Entry 8VUR (electron microscopy, 3.84 A resolution); this record covers chains C and D of the 6 polymer chains in the assembly.

== Chain C ==
Molecule: Glutamate receptor ionotropic, NMDA 1
From: Homo sapiens
Reference sequence: Q05586 (NMDZ1_HUMAN); the construct lacks a stretch of the UniProt sequence, so the offset changes along the chain: 27-582 = UniProt 27-582; 583-779 = UniProt 602-798; 780-813 = UniProt 808-841
Amino-acid sequence (815 residues; numbered 27 to 813 plus 28 insertion-coded residues; the number before each row is that of its first residue; a row labelled like 582A-582S holds insertion residues (582A, then the next letters in order)):
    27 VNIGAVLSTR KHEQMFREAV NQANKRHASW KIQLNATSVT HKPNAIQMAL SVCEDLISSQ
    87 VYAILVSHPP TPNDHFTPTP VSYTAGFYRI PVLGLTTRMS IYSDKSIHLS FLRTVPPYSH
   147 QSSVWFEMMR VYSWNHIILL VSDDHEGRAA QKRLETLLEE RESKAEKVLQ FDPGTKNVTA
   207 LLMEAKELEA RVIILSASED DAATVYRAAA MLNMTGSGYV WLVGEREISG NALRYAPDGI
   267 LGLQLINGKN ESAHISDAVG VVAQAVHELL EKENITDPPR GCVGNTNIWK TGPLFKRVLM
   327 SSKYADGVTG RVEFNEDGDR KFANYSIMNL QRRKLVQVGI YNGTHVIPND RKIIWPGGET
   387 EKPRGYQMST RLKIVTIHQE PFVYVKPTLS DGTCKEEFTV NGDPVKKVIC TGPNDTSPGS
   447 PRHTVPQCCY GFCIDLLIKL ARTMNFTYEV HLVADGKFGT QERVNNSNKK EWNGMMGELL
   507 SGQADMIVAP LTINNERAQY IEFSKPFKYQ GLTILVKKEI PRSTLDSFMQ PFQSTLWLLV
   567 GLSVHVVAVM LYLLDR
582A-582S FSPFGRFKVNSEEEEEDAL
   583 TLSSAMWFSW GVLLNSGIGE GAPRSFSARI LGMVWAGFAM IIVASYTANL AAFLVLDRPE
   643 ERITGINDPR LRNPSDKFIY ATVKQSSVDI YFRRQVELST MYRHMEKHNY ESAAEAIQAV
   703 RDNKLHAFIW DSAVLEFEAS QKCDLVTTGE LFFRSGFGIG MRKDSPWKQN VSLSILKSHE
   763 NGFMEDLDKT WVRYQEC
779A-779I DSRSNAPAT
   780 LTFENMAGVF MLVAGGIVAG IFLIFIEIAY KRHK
Disordered / not traced: 582A-582S, 779A-779I
Disulfide bonds: Cys-79/Cys-308, Cys-420/Cys-454, Cys-436/Cys-455, Cys-725/Cys-779
Construct notes: conflict Ala-54 (Gly in Q05586), Arg-358 (Asn in Q05586)
UniProt features mapped onto this chain:
  - region: Leu-584 to Pro-605 (Pore-forming)
  - binding site (glycine): Pro-516, Thr-518, Arg-523, Ser-669, Asp-713
  - glycosylation (N-linked (GlcNAc...) asparagine): Asn-61, Asn-203, Asn-239, Asn-276, Asn-300, Asn-350, Asn-368, Asn-440, Asn-471, Asn-491, Asn-655, Asn-752

== Chain D ==
Molecule: Glutamate receptor ionotropic, NMDA 2A
From: Homo sapiens
Reference sequence: Q12879 (NMDE1_HUMAN); the construct lacks a stretch of the UniProt sequence, so the offset changes along the chain: 34-578 = UniProt 34-578; 579-784 = UniProt 599-804; 785-814 = UniProt 812-841
Amino-acid sequence (808 residues; each row starts with the number of its first residue; a row labelled like 578A-578T holds insertion residues (578A, then the next letters in order)):
    34 LNIAVMLGHS HDVTERELRT LWGPEQAAGL PLDVNVVALL MNRTDPKSLI THVCDLMSGA
    94 RIHGLVFGDD TDQEAVAQML DFISSHTFVP ILGIHGGASM IMADKDPTST FFQFGASIQQ
   154 QATVMLKIMQ DYDWHVFSLV TTIFPGYREF ISFVKTTVDN SFVGWDMQNV ITLDTSFEDA
   214 KTQVQLKKIH SSVILLYCSK DEAVLILSEA RSLGLTGYDF FWIVPSLVSG NTELIPKEFP
   274 SGLISVSYDD WDYSLEARVR DGIGILTTAA SSMLEKFSYI PEAKASCYGQ MERPEVPMHT
   334 LHPFMVNVTW DGKDLSFTEE GYQVHPRLVV IVLNKDREWE KVGKWENHTL SLRHAVWPRY
   394 KSFSDCEPDD NHLSIVTLEE APFVIVEDID PLTETCVRNT VPCRKFVKIN NSTNEGMNVK
   454 KCCKGFCIDI LKKLSRTVKF TYDLYLVTNG KHGKKVNNVW NGMIGEVVYQ RAVMAVGSLT
   514 INEERSEVVD FSVPFVETGI SVMVSRSNGT VSPSAFLEPF SASVWVMMFV MLLIVSAIAV
   574 FVFEY
578A-578T FSPVGYNRCLADGREPGGPS
   579 FTIGKAIWLL WGLVFNNSVP VQNPKGTTSK IMVSVWAFFA VIFLASYTAN LAAFMIQEEF
   639 VDQVTGLSDK KFQRPHDYSP PFRFGTVPNG STERNIRNNY PYMHQYMTKF NQKGVEDALV
   699 SLKTGKLDAF IYDAAVLNYK AGRDEGCKLV TIGSGYIFAT TGYGIALQKG SPWKRQIDLA
   759 LLQFVGDGEM EELETLWLTG ICHNEK
784A-784G NEVMSSQ
   785 LDIDNMAGVF YMLAAAMALS LITFIWEHLF
Disordered / not traced: 34, 578A-578T, 784A-784G
Disulfide bonds: Cys-87/Cys-320, Cys-429/Cys-455, Cys-436/Cys-456, Cys-725/Cys-780
Construct notes: conflict Cys-578I (Asn587 in Q12879), Asp-578L (Lys590 in Q12879), Arg-578N (Lys592 in Q12879), Glu-578O (Ala593 in Q12879), Gly-578Q (His595 in Q12879)
UniProt features mapped onto this chain:
  - region: Phe-579 to Gln-600 (Pore-forming)
  - binding site (Zn(2+)): His-44, His-128, Glu-266, Asp-282
  - binding site (L-glutamate): Ser-511, Thr-513, Arg-518, Ser-669, Thr-670, Asp-711
  - site: Asn-594 (Functional determinant of NMDA receptors)
  - glycosylation (N-linked (GlcNAc...) asparagine): Asn-75, Asn-340, Asn-380, Asn-443, Asn-444, Asn-541, Asn-667

== Interface between chain C and chain D ==
Residue-residue contacts (48):
  Ala-71(C) / Phe-115(D)  hydrophobic
  Ala-71(C) / His-119(D)
  Ile-72(C) / Ile-83(D)  hydrophobic
  Ile-72(C) / Cys-320(D)
  Gln-73(C) / Tyr-321(D)
  Gln-73(C) / Gly-322(D)
  Ala-75(C) / Phe-115(D)  hydrophobic
  Cys-79(C) / Pro-79(D)  hydrophobic
  Tyr-109(C) / Gln-111(D)
  Tyr-109(C) / Met-112(D)  hydrophobic
  Tyr-109(C) / Phe-115(D)  hydrophobic
  Gly-112(C) / Ala-108(D)
  Phe-113(C) / Thr-77(D)
  Phe-113(C) / Pro-79(D)
  Phe-113(C) / Ala-108(D)  hydrophobic
  Tyr-114(C) / Pro-79(D)
  Ser-132(C) / Gln-111(D)
  Ser-132(C) / Pro-178(D)
  Ile-133(C) / Gln-111(D)
  Ile-133(C) / Asp-137(D)
  Leu-135(C) / Gln-111(D)
  Cys-308(C) / Asp-78(D)
  Cys-308(C) / Pro-79(D)
  Val-309(C) / Asp-78(D)
  Thr-312(C) / Arg-76(D)
  Thr-312(C) / Thr-77(D)
  Lys-495(C) / Asn-193(D)
  Lys-496(C) / Asn-193(D)
  Phe-558(C) / Leu-785(D)  hydrophobic
  Gln-559(C) / Leu-785(D)
  Leu-562(C) / Leu-785(D)  hydrophobic
  Leu-562(C) / Met-790(D)  hydrophobic
  Asn-597(C) / Asn-594(D)  hydrogen bond
  Ser-609(C) / Ser-804(D)
  Ser-609(C) / Thr-807(D)
  Gly-619(C) / Phe-593(D)
  Phe-620(C) / Val-793(D)
  Phe-620(C) / Met-796(D)  hydrophobic
  Phe-620(C) / Leu-797(D)
  Met-622(C) / Phe-593(D)
  Ala-626(C) / Leu-622(D)  hydrophobic
  Ala-626(C) / Thr-626(D)
  Ala-630(C) / Thr-626(D)
  Ala-630(C) / Leu-629(D)  hydrophobic
  Ala-630(C) / Ala-630(D)
  Asn-631(C) / Leu-785(D)  hydrogen bond (side chain-backbone)
  Ala-634(C) / Met-633(D)  hydrophobic
  Val-678(C) / Arg-431(D)
Other interface residues (no listed pair), chain C (40 interface residues in all): Pro-106, Thr-110, Asp-130, Lys-131, His-171, Asn-311, Asn-494, Leu-613, Met-615, Ile-624
Other interface residues (no listed pair), chain D (37 interface residues in all): Lys-80, Gln-106, Met-135, Asp-192, Phe-195, Ser-596

== In short ==
40 residues of chain C face 37 of chain D across their interface, with 2 hydrogen bonds. Polar pairs include
Asn-597(C)/Asn-594(D) and Asn-631(C)/Leu-785(D). From UniProt: 5 glycine-binding residues on chain C; 4
Zn2+-binding residues and 6 L-glutamate-binding residues on chain D.
Chain C is Glutamate receptor ionotropic, NMDA 1 and chain D is Glutamate receptor ionotropic, NMDA 2A, both
from Homo sapiens; the structure, Human GluN1-2A with IgG 003-102 WT conformation, was determined by electron
microscopy, deposited together with 8VUH, 8VUJ, 8VUL, 8VUN, 8VUQ, 8VUT, 8VUY and 8VVH.
